5DUI - chains B and D of the 4 polymer chains in the assembly; structure by X-ray diffraction, 2.31 A resolution.

# Chain B
Molecule: Forkhead box protein O1
From: Homo sapiens
UniProt: Q12778 (FOXO1_HUMAN); numbering as in UniProt (aligned over 151-259)
Amino-acid sequence (111 residues; each row starts with the number of its first residue):
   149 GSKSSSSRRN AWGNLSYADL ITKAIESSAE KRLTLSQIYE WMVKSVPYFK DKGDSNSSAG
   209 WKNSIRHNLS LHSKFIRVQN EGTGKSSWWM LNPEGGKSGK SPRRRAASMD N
Unresolved in the structure: 149-160, 246-259
Construct notes: expression tag (149-150)
Swiss-Prot annotation at these positions:
  - DNA-binding region: Ala159 to Ser235 (Fork-head)
  - region (DNA-binding): Asn211 to Ser218, Ser234 to Trp237
  - motif: Arg251 to Arg253 (Nuclear localization signal)
  - site (DNA-binding): Asn158, Tyr165, Arg225
  - modified residue: Ser212 (Phosphoserine), Ser218 (Phosphoserine), Ser234 (Phosphoserine), Ser235 (Phosphoserine), Lys245 (N6-acetyllysine), Lys248 (N6-acetyllysine), Ser249 (Phosphoserine), Arg251 (Omega-N-methylarginine), Arg253 (Omega-N-methylarginine), Ser256 (Phosphoserine)
  - mutagenesis: Ser212 (S212A: Abolishes STK4/MST1-mediated phosphorylation), Lys245 (K245A: Disrupts DNA-binding; when associated with A-248), Lys248 (K248A: Disrupts DNA-binding; when associated with A-245), Ser249 (S249A: Impaired phosphorylation by CDK1; S249E: No effect on DNA-binding), Arg251 to Arg253 (No targeting to the nucleus and disruption of DNA-binding), Ser256 (S256A: Completely abolishes PKB/AKT1-mediated phosphorylation at all three sites, and inhibits binding of 14-3-3 proteins ...)
Reported in the primary citation:
  - binding site for the 21-nt DNA strand: Ser205, Asn211, Ser212, Arg214, His215, Ser218, Leu219

# Chain D
Molecule: 21-nt DNA strand
Sequence (21 nucleotides; numbered 1 to 21; the number before each row is that of its first residue):
     1 ATGATTTACG TAAAATAGAA A

# Interface between chain B and chain D
Residue-residue contacts (8; chain B residue first):
  Ser164(B) with DG18(D), phosphate contact; DA19(D), phosphate contact
  Tyr165(B) with DA19(D), hydrogen bond to the phosphate; DA20(D), hydrogen bond to the phosphate
  Asn211(B) with DA21(D), hydrogen bond to the base
  His215(B) with DA20(D), base contact; DA21(D), hydrogen bond to the base
  Asn216(B) with DA19(D), phosphate contact
Other interface residues (no listed pair), chain B (7 interface residues in all): Leu163, Ser212

# In short
7 residues of chain B and 4 residues of chain D are in contact; the contacts include 4 hydrogen bonds. Polar
pairs include Asn211(B)-DA21(D), His215(B)-DA21(D) and Tyr165(B)-DA19(D). UniProt lists a DNA-binding region
and 8 mutagenesis sites on chain B. The paper reports a binding site for the 21-nt DNA strand at Ser205(B),
Asn211(B) and Ser212(B) among others.
Here chain B is Forkhead box protein O1 (Homo sapiens) and chain D is a 21-nt DNA strand. Entry 5DUI
(Identification of a new FoxO1 binding site that precludes CREB binding at the glucose-6-phosphatase catalytic
subunit ...) was determined by X-ray diffraction.
